PDB entry 9L9X | X-ray diffraction, 6.70 A resolution (low resolution: residue-level contacts below are approximate; hydrogen-bond / salt-bridge calls are withheld) | chains B and D of the 4 polymer chains in the assembly

Chain B:
Protein: TIR domain-containing protein
From: Thermoflavifilum thermophilum
UniProt: A0A1I7NFG5 (A0A1I7NFG5_9BACT); residue numbers follow UniProt; this construct covers 1-421
Amino-acid sequence (421 residues; each row starts with the number of its first residue):
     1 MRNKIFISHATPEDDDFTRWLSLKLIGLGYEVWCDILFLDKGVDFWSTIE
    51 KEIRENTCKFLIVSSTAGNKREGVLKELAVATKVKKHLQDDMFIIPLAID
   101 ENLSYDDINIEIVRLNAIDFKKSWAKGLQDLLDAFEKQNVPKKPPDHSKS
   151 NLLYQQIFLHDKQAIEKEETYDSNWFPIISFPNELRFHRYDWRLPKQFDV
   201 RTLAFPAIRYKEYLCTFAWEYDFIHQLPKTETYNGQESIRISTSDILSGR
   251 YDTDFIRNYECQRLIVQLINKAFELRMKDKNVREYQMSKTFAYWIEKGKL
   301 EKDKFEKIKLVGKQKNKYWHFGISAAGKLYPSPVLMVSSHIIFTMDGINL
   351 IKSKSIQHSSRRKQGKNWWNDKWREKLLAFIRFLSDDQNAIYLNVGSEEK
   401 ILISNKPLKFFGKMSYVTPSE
Disordered / not traced: 420-421

Chain D:
Molecule: 20-nt DNA strand
Sequence (20 nucleotides; numbered 2 to 21; the number before each row is that of its first residue):
     2 TATACAACCTACTACCTCAT

Interface between chain B and chain D:
Pairs across the interface - 13 pairs, chain B then chain D:
  Lys196(B) - DA5(D)
  Lys196(B) - DC6(D)
  Glu212(B) - DC6(D)
  Tyr285(B) - DT14(D)
  Met287(B) - DT14(D)
  Ser288(B) - DA12(D)
  Ser288(B) - DC13(D)
  His340(B) - DA15(D)
  Lys354(B) - DC13(D)
  Lys354(B) - DT14(D)
  His358(B) - DT14(D)
  Arg362(B) - DA15(D)
  Trp373(B) - DC16(D)
Other interface residues (no listed pair), chain B (12 interface residues in all): Ser339, Arg361

In short:
12 residues of chain B and 7 residues of chain D are in contact.
Here chain B is TIR domain-containing protein (Thermoflavifilum thermophilum) and chain D is a 20-nt DNA
strand. Entry 9L9X (Structure of SPARTA in complex with guide DNA and a 20nt target DNA) was determined by
X-ray diffraction (same publication as 8Z8Y, 8Z92, 8Z96 and 9L9W).
